PDB entry 1WDM | X-ray diffraction, 3.80 A resolution | chains B and D of the 4 polymer chains in the assembly

== Chain B ==
Molecule: Fatty oxidation complex alpha subunit
From: Pseudomonas fragi
Notes: EC 4.2.1.17, 5.3.3.8, 1.1.1.35, 5.1.2.3
UniProt: P28793 (FAOB_PSEFR); residue numbers follow UniProt; this construct covers 1-715
Sequence (715 residues; numbered 1 to 715; the number before each row is that of its first residue):
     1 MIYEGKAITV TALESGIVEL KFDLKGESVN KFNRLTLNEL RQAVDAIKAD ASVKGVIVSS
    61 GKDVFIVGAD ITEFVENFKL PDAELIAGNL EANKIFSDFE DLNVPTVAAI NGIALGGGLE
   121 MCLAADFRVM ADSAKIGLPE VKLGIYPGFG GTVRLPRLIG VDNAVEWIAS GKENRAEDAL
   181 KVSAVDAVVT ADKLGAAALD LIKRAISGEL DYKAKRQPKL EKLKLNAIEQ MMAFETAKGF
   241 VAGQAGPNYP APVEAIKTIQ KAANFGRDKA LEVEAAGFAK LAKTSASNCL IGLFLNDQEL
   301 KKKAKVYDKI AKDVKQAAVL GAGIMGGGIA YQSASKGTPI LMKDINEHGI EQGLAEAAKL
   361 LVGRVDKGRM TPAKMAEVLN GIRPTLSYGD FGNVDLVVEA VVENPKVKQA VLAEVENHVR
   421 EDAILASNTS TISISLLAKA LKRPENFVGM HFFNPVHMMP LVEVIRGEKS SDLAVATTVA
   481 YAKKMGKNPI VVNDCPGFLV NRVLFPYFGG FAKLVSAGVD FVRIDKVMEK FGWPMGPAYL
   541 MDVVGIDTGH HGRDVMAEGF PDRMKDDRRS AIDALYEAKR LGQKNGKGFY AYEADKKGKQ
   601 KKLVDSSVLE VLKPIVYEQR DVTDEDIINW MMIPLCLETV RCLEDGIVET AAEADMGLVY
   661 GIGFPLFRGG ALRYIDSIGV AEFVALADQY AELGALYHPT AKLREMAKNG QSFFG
Disordered / not traced: 594-598
Small-molecule neighbours: NAD (nicotinamide-adenine-dinucleotide): Gly321, Ala322, Ile324, Met325, Lys343, Asp344, Ile345, Asn346, Gly349, Ala400, Val401, Val402, Glu403, Lys408, Val411, Asn428, Thr429, Ser430, His451, Phe452, Asn454
UniProt features mapped onto this chain:
  - active site: His451 (For 3-hydroxyacyl-CoA dehydrogenase activity)
  - binding site (substrate): Asp297, Asn501, Tyr660
  - binding site (NAD(+)): Met325, Asp344, Val401 to Glu403, Lys408, Ser430, Asn454
  - site (Important for catalytic activity): Glu120, Glu140
Reported in the primary citation:
  - binding site for acetyl coenzyme A: Lys142, Phe508, Leu666
  - catalytic residues: His451, Glu463
  - mutagenesis - L290D/L293D: decreased catalytic activity (citing earlier work)
  - mutagenesis - K142A, F294A: unchanged catalytic activity (citing earlier work)

== Chain D ==
Molecule: 3-ketoacyl-CoA thiolase
From: Pseudomonas fragi
Notes: EC 2.3.1.16
UniProt: P28790 (FADA_PSEFR); residues 2-391 here correspond to UniProt positions 1-390 (UniProt number = residue number - 1)
Sequence (390 residues; each row starts with the number of its first residue):
     2 SLNPRDVVIV DFGRTPMGRS KGGMHRNTRA EDMSAHLISK VLERNSKVDP GEVEDVIWGC
    62 VNQTLEQGWN IARMASLMTQ IPHTSAAQTV SRLCGSSMSA LHTAAQAIMT GNGDVFVVGG
   122 VEHMGHVSMM HGVDPNPHMS LYAAKASGMM GLTAEMLGKM HGISREQQDA FAVRSHQLAH
   182 KATVEGKFKD EIIPMQGYDE NGFLKIFDYD ETIRPDTTLE SLAALKPAFN PKGGTVTAGT
   242 SSQITDGASC MIVMSAQRAK DLGLEPLAVI RSMAVAGVDP AIMGYGPVPA TQKALKRAGL
   302 NMADIDFIEL NEAFAAQALP VLKDLKVLDK MNEKVNLHGG AIALGHPFGC SGARISGTLL
   362 NVMKQNGGTF GLSTMCIGLG QGIATVFERV
Metal / ion sites: Zn2+: Glu266 (shared with 1 residue of chain A)
Small-molecule neighbours: acetyl coenzyme A (ACO): Cys95, Met130, Met151, His177, Thr218, Ser222, Leu223, Leu226, Ala229, Phe230, Ala239, Gly240, Ser243, Ile245, Met284, Asn312, Ala314, Phe315, His347, Phe349, Cys377, Ile378, Gly379

== Interface between chain B and chain D ==
Pairs across the interface - 43 pairs, chain B then chain D:
  Pro156(B) with Leu142(D)
  Arg157(B) with Leu142(D)
  Leu158(B) with Leu142(D)
  Ile159(B) with Pro138(D); Leu142(D)
  Gly160(B) with Ser141(D); Leu142(D)
  Val161(B) with Ser141(D), hydrogen bond (backbone-backbone)
  Asp162(B) with Ser141(D), hydrogen bond; Ala144(D); Ala145(D); Lys146(D), hydrogen bond (side chain-backbone)
  Asn163(B) with Pro138(D), hydrogen bond (side chain-backbone); Ser141(D)
  Glu166(B) with Lys146(D), salt bridge
  Lys181(B) with Pro138(D); His139(D), hydrogen bond (backbone-side chain)
  Val182(B) with Pro138(D), hydrophobic
  Ser183(B) with His139(D), hydrogen bond
  Lys224(B) with Leu142(D); Tyr143(D)
  Leu225(B) with Ser141(D); Leu142(D); Tyr143(D); Ala144(D)
  Asn226(B) with Asp280(D), hydrogen bond
  Ile228(B) with Asp280(D); Ala282(D), hydrophobic; Ile283(D), hydrophobic
  Glu229(B) with Ala144(D); Ala145(D), hydrogen bond (side chain-backbone); Ser148(D), hydrogen bond; Asp280(D); Pro281(D); Ala282(D), hydrogen bond (side chain-backbone)
  Met231(B) with Met157(D), hydrophobic
  Met232(B) with Ala145(D), hydrophobic; Ala147(D), hydrophobic; Ser148(D); Met157(D), hydrophobic; Ala282(D), hydrophobic
  Ala233(B) with Ala145(D), hydrophobic
  Thr236(B) with Ala147(D)
Interface residues without a listed pair, chain D (16 interface residues in all): Leu153

== Overview ==
The interface between chain B and chain D involves 21 residues on one side and 16 on the other; the contacts
include 10 hydrogen bonds and 1 salt bridge. Polar contacts include Glu166(B)-Lys146(D), Asp162(B)-Ser141(D)
and Asp162(B)-Lys146(D). From the paper: catalytic residues His451(B) and Glu463(B); L290D/L293D of chain B
reduce catalytic activity; 3 substitutions were tested in all.
Here chain B is Fatty oxidation complex alpha subunit and chain D is 3-ketoacyl-CoA thiolase, both from
Pseudomonas fragi. Entry 1WDM (fatty acid beta-oxidation multienzyme complex from Pseudomonas fragi, form I
(native3)) was determined by X-ray diffraction, deposited together with 1WDK and 1WDL.
